PDB entry 3ZS2 | X-ray diffraction, 1.97 A resolution | chains K and L of the 12 polymer chains in the assembly

Chain K:
Name: Insulin A chain
UniProtKB: P01308 (INS_HUMAN); residues 1-21 here correspond to UniProt positions 90-110 (UniProt number = residue number + 89)
Sequence (21 residues; numbered 1 to 21; the number before each row is that of its first residue):
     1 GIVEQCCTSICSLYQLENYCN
Cystine bridges: C6-C11
Ligand contacts: phenol (IPH): C6, S9, I10, C11

Chain L:
Name: Insulin B chain
UniProtKB: P01308 (INS_HUMAN); residues 1-30 here correspond to UniProt positions 25-54 (UniProt number = residue number + 24)
Sequence (30 residues; each row starts with the number of its first residue):
     1 FVNQHLCGSHLVEALYLVCGERGFYFTKPT
Unresolved in the structure: 27-30
Modified / non-standard residues: F26 (n-methylphenylalanine; MEA)
Construct notes: engineered mutation Y25 (Phe49 in P01308), F26 (Tyr50 in P01308), K28 (Pro52 in P01308), P29 (Lys53 in P01308)
Metal / ion sites: Zn2+: H10 (together with chloride ion) (shared with 1 residue of chain D; 1 residue of chain H)
Ligand contacts:
  - phenol (IPH), molecule 1: V2, H5, L6
  - phenol (IPH), molecule 2: C7, H10, L11, A14

Interface between chain K and chain L:
Residue-residue contacts (27; chain K residue first):
  I2(K) with L11(L); L15(L), hydrophobic
  V3(K) with Q4(L)
  C6(K) with C7(L), hydrogen bond (backbone-side chain); L11(L), hydrophobic
  C7(K) with Q4(L); C7(L), disulfide; G8(L); L11(L), hydrophobic
  L13(K) with V18(L)
  L16(K) with L11(L), hydrophobic; A14(L), hydrophobic; L15(L); V18(L), hydrophobic
  E17(K) with V18(L); R22(L), salt bridge
  Y19(K) with F24(L); Y25(L), hydrogen bond (backbone-backbone); F26(L)
  C20(K) with C19(L), disulfide; R22(L); G23(L); F24(L), hydrophobic
  N21(K) with R22(L), hydrogen bond (side chain-backbone); G23(L), hydrogen bond (backbone-backbone); F24(L); Y25(L)
Also at the interface, not in a pair above, chain K (11 interface residues in all): G1
Inter-chain disulfides: C7(K)-C7(L), C20(K)-C19(L)

Overview:
11 residues of chain K and 13 residues of chain L are in contact; the contacts include 2 disulfide bonds, 4
hydrogen bonds and 1 salt bridge. Polar contacts include E17(K)-R22(L), C6(K)-C7(L) and N21(K)-R22(L). One
phenol molecule is bound between chain K and chain L.
Chain K is Insulin A chain and chain L is Insulin B chain; the structure,
TyrB25,NMePheB26,LysB28,ProB29-insulin analogue crystal structure, was determined by X-ray diffraction
together with 3ZQR from the same study.
